PDB entry 8I03 | electron microscopy, 3.20 A resolution | chains A and G of the 11 polymer chains in the assembly

[Chain A]
Protein: Paired amphipathic helix protein pst1
Source organism: Schizosaccharomyces pombe
Reference sequence: Q09750 (PST1_SCHPO); residue numbers follow UniProt; this construct covers 1-1522
Amino-acid sequence (1522 residues; numbered 1 to 1522; the number before each row is that of its first residue):
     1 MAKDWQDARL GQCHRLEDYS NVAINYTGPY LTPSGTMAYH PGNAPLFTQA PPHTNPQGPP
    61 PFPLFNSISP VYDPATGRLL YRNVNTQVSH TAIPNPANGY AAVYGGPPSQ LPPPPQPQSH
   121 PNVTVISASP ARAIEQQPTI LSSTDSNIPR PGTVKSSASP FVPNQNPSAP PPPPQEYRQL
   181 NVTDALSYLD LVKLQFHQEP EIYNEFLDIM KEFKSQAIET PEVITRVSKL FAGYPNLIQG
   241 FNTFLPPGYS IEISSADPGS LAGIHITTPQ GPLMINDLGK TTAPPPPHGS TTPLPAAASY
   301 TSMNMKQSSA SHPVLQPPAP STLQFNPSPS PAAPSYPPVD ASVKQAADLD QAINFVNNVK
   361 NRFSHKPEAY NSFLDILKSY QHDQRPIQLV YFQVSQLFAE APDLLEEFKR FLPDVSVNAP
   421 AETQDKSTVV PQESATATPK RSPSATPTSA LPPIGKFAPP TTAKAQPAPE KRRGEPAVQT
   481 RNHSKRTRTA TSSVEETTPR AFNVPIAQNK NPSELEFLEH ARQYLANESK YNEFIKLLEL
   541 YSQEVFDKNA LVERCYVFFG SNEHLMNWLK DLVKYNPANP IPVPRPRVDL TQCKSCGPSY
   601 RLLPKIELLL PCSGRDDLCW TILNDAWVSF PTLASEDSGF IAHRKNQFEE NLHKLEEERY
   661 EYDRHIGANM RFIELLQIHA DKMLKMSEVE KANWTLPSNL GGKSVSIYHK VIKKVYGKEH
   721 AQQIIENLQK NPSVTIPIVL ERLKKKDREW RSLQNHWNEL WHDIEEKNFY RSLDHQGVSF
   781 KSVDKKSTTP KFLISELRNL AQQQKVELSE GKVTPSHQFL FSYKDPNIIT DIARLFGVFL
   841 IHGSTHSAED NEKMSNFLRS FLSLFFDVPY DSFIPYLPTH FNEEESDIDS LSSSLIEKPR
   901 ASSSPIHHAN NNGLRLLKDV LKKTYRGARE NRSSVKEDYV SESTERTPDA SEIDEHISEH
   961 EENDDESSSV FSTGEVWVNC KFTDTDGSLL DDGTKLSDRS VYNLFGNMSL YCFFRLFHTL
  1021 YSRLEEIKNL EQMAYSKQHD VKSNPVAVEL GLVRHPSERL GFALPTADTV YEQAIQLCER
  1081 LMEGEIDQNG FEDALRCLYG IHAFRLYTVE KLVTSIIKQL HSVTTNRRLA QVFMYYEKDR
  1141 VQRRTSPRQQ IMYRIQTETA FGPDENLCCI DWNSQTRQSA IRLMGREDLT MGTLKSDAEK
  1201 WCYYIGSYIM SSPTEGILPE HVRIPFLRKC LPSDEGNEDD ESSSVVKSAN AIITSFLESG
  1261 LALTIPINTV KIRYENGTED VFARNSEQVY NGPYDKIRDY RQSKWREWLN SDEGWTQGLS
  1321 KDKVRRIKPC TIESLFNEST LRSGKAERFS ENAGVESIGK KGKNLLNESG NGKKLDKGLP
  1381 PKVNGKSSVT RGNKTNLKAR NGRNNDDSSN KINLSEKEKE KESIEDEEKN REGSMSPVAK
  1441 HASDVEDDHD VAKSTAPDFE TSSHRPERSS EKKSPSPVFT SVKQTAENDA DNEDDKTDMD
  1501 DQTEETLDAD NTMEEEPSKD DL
Disordered / not traced: 1-502, 633-645, 883-970, 1220-1522
Curated features (UniProtKB/Swiss-Prot):
  - modified residue: Ser442 (Phosphoserine), Thr446 (Phosphothreonine), Ser1443 (Phosphoserine)

[Chain G]
Protein: Transcriptional regulatory protein sds3
Source organism: Schizosaccharomyces pombe
Reference sequence: Q9UTB6 (SDS3_SCHPO); residue numbers follow UniProt; this construct covers 1-267
Amino-acid sequence (267 residues; each row starts with the number of its first residue):
     1 MDVLSRVFDN EKEELDPLLN NPLTASEFRA KKAELEAELE SIRNGTCKTL LDLADELRRS
    61 RDEELEIAER WRTFLVNRAQ EEYEVEMKAA KEEYEYRCKT LKEMVLSHLN EKKRKIYEAK
   121 DMFDIGSESS TLLLHDASSQ FIDRRKLRHR RNAGNQQNTQ QLPSLNFFDD YLLFPTDETA
   181 VIPQSVKNAV RNSVNSVKPT SAEASLFSPL LSMANANPTN GRERDPRASE RAERDREKAV
   241 EKGLSGATEE DIQSDLQLLK KELAKKK
Disordered / not traced: 10-18, 139-229, 267

[Chain A / chain G interface]
Residue-residue contacts (41; chain A residue first):
  Glu658(A) with Arg236(G), salt bridge; Glu237(G); Val240(G)
  Tyr662(A) with Val240(G), hydrogen bond (side chain-backbone); Gly243(G); Leu244(G), hydrophobic
  His665(A) with Leu244(G)
  Met670(A) with Trp71(G), hydrophobic; Leu75(G), hydrophobic; Arg78(G)
  Glu674(A) with Trp71(G)
  Ile678(A) with Ile67(G), hydrophobic
  Asp681(A) with Arg70(G), salt bridge
  Lys703(A) with Met1(G)
  Lys714(A) with Gly246(G)
  Val715(A) with Ala247(G), hydrogen bond (backbone-backbone)
  Tyr716(A) with Ile252(G), hydrophobic; Asp255(G), hydrogen bond
  His720(A) with Ile252(G); Leu256(G)
  Gln723(A) with Leu256(G)
  Asn727(A) with Leu259(G)
  Asn731(A) with Leu263(G)
  Val734(A) with Glu262(G)
  Thr735(A) with Leu259(G)
  Ile738(A) with Asp255(G); Leu259(G)
  Arg742(A) with Asp251(G), salt bridge; Asp255(G), salt bridge
  Lys744(A) with Phe74(G)
  Lys746(A) with Gly246(G), hydrogen bond (side chain-backbone); Ala247(G)
  Asp747(A) with Arg78(G), salt bridge
  Trp750(A) with Leu244(G), hydrogen bond (side chain-backbone)
  Arg751(A) with Arg78(G); Glu82(G), salt bridge
  Leu753(A) with Gly243(G)
  Asn755(A) with Glu82(G)
  Trp757(A) with Arg236(G); Ala239(G); Val240(G), hydrophobic
Also at the interface, not in a pair above, chain A (36 interface residues in all): Glu661, Ile666, Ile673, Ile724, Glu741, Arg748, Glu749, Trp761, Ile764
Also at the interface, not in a pair above, chain G (26 interface residues in all): Glu81, Ser245, Leu258

[Overview]
Chain A and chain G form an interface of 36 and 26 residues respectively, with 5 hydrogen bonds and 6 salt
bridges. Polar contacts include Glu658(A)-Arg236(G), Asp681(A)-Arg70(G) and Arg742(A)-Asp251(G).
Chain A is Paired amphipathic helix protein pst1 and chain G is Transcriptional regulatory protein sds3, both
from Schizosaccharomyces pombe; the structure, Cryo-EM structure of the SIN3L complex from S. pombe, was
determined by electron microscopy, deposited together with 8I02.
